PDB entry 6P65 | electron microscopy, 3.94 A resolution | chains A and H of the 9 polymer chains in the assembly

== Chain A ==
Protein: HIV Env 16055 NFL TD 2CC+
Organism: Human immunodeficiency virus 1
Chain sequence (680 residues; numbered 7 to 677 plus 33 insertion-coded residues; 24 numbers in that range are skipped by the numbering (no residue carries them; nothing is unmodelled there); the number before each row is that of its first residue; a row labelled like 185A-185D holds insertion residues (185A, then the next letters in order)):
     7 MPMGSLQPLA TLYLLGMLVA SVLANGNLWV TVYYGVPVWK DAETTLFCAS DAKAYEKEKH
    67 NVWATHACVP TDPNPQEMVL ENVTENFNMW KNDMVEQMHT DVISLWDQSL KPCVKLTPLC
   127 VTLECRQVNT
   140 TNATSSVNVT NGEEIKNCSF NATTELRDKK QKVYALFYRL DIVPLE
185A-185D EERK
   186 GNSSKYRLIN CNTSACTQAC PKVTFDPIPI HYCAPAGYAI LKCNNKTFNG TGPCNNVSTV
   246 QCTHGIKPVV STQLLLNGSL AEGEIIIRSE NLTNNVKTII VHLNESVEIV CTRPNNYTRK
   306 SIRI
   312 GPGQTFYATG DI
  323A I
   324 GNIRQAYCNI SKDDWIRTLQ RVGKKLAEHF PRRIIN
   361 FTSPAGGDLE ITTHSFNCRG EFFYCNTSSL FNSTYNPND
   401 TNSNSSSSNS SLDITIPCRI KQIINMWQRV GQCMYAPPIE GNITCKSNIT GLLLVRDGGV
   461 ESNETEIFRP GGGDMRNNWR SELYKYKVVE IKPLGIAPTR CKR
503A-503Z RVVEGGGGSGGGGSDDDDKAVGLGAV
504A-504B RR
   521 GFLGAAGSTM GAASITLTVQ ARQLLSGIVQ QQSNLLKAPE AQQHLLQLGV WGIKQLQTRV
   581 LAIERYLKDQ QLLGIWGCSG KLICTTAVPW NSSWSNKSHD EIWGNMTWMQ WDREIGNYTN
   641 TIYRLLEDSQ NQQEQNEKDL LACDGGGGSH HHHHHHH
Unresolved in the structure: 7-33, 61-69, 140-151, 401-410, 458-461, 503A-503Z, 504A-504B, 549-567, 664-677
Cystine bridges: Cys54-Cys74, Cys119-Cys205, Cys126-Cys196, Cys131-Cys157, Cys201-Cys433, Cys218-Cys247, Cys228-Cys239, Cys296-Cys331, Cys378-Cys445, Cys385-Cys418, Cys598-Cys604
Glycans and other covalent adducts: N-acetylglucosamine (NAG) linked to Asn88, Asn156, Asn160, Asn187, Asn197, Asn230, Asn234, Asn241, Asn262, Asn276, Asn289, Asn301, Asn332, Asn359, Asn386, Asn392, Asn398, Asn442, Asn448, Asn611, Asn637; glycan linked to Asn625
From the paper describing this entry:
  - post-translational modification sites: Asn88, Asn625

== Chain H ==
Protein: Rabbit antibody 1C2 heavy chain fragment antigen binding
Organism: Oryctolagus cuniculus
Notes: antibody fragment or engineered binder
Chain sequence (259 residues; each row starts with the number of its first residue; a row labelled like 52A-52B holds insertion residues (52A, then the next letters in order); numbers below 1 keep their minus sign (Met-20 is residue -20)):
   -20 MYRMQLLSCI ALSLALVTNS QCQSLEESGG DLVKPGASLT LTCTASGFSF GWNDYM
   35A S
    36 WVRQAPGKGL EWIGCIY
52A-52B AG
    53 STRSTYYANW AKGRLTISKT SSTAVTLQMT
82A-82B SL
    83 TAADTATYFC ARGAVTYD
100A-100J GLGGAYLKHF
   101 NLWGPGTLVT VSSGQPKAPS VFPLAPCCGD TPSSTVTLGC LVKGYLPEPV TVTWNSGTLT
   161 NGVRTFPSVR QSSGLYSLSS VVSVTSSSQP VTCNVAHPAT NTKVDKTVAP STCSKHHHHH
   221 HHH
Unresolved in the structure: -20 to 1, 113-223
Cystine bridges: Cys22-Cys92
From the paper describing this entry:
  - binding site for N-acetylglucosamine: Trp31
  - binding site for alpha-D-mannopyranose: Arg94

== Chain A / chain H interface ==
Pairs across the interface (29):
  Tyr39(A) with Gly100A(H), hydrogen bond (side chain-backbone)
  Glu87(A) with Gly52B(H); Lys71(H), salt bridge
  Thr499(A) with Gly100A(H)
  Gly527(A) with Trp31(H), hydrogen bond (backbone-side chain)
  Ser528(A) with Trp31(H)
  Thr529(A) with Trp31(H); Asn32(H); Tyr52(H), hydrogen bond; Tyr99(H)
  Gly531(A) with Tyr99(H)
  Ala532(A) with Tyr52(H); Tyr99(H)
  Ser534(A) with Gly100C(H)
  Ile535(A) with Arg55(H); Tyr99(H), hydrophobic; Gly100C(H); Gly100D(H)
  Ile603(A) with Leu100B(H)
  His619(A) with Tyr99(H), hydrogen bond (side chain-backbone); Asp100(H)
  Asp620(A) with Thr98(H), hydrogen bond
  Trp623(A) with Gly100A(H)
  Gly624(A) with Trp31(H); Asn32(H), hydrogen bond (backbone-side chain)
  Asn625(A) with Trp31(H)
  Met626(A) with Trp31(H)
  Thr627(A) with Trp31(H)
  Gln630(A) with Trp31(H)
Interface residues without a listed pair, chain A (24 interface residues in all): Asn88, Cys501, Thr536, Thr538, Thr605
Interface residues without a listed pair, chain H (17 interface residues in all): Tyr34, Ser53, Thr54, Ala100E
Interface features reported in the paper:
  - pairs named by the authors: Asn88(A)-Trp31(H)
  - epitope / paratope residues, chain A: Asn88(A)

== Overview ==
24 residues of chain A face 17 of chain H across their interface; the contacts include 6 hydrogen bonds and 1
salt bridge. Polar pairs include Glu87(A)-Lys71(H), Tyr39(A)-Gly100A(H) and Gly527(A)-Trp31(H). The paper
describes a contact between Asn88(A) and Trp31(H). The paper reports a binding site for N-acetylglucosamine at
Trp31(H); a binding site for alpha-D-mannopyranose at Arg94(H).
Here chain A is HIV Env 16055 NFL TD 2CC+ (Human immunodeficiency virus 1) and chain H is Rabbit antibody 1C2
heavy chain fragment antigen binding (Oryctolagus cuniculus). Entry 6P65 (HIV Env 16055 NFL TD 2CC+ in complex
with antibody 1C2 fragment antigen binding) was determined by electron microscopy together with 6PEH from the
same study.
